6UP5 - chains A and B; structure by X-ray diffraction, 1.92 A resolution.

== Chain A (and B) ==
Molecule: Triosephosphate isomerase
From: Homo sapiens
Notes: EC 5.3.1.1, 4.2.3.3; chain B of this document is another copy of the same molecule, construct and numbering; everything in this record applies to it too
Reference sequence: P60174 (TPIS_HUMAN); residues 1-248 here correspond to UniProt positions 39-286 (UniProt number = residue number + 38)
Sequence (252 residues; numbered -3 to 248; the number before each row is that of its first residue; numbers below 1 keep their minus sign (Gly-3 is residue -3)):
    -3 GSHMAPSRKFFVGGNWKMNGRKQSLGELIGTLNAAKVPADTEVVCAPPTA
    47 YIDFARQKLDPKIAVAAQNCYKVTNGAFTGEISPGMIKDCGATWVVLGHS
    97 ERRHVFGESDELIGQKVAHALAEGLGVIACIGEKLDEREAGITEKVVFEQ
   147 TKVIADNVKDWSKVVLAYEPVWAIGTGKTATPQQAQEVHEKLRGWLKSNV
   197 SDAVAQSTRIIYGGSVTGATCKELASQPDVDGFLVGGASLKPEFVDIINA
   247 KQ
Not modelled in the structure: -3 to 2 (chain B: -3 to 1)
Sequence notes: expression tag (-3 to 0)

== Chain A / chain B interface ==
Pairs across the interface (87; chain A residue first):
  Asn11(A) - Thr75(B)  hydrogen bond
  Lys13(A) - Gly72(B)
  Lys13(A) - Ala73(B)
  Lys13(A) - Thr75(B)
  Met14(A) - Tyr67(B)  hydrophobic
  Met14(A) - Val69(B)
  Met14(A) - Asn71(B)
  Met14(A) - Gly72(B)  hydrogen bond (backbone-backbone)
  Met14(A) - Phe74(B)
  Met14(A) - Glu77(B)
  Met14(A) - Ile78(B)
  Met14(A) - Ser79(B)
  Met14(A) - Met82(B)
  Asn15(A) - Asn71(B)
  Asn15(A) - Gly72(B)  hydrogen bond (side chain-backbone)
  Asn15(A) - Met82(B)
  Gly16(A) - Asn71(B)  hydrogen bond (backbone-side chain)
  Gly16(A) - Met82(B)
  Arg17(A) - Thr70(B)  hydrogen bond
  Arg17(A) - Asn71(B)  hydrogen bond
  Arg17(A) - Ser79(B)
  Arg17(A) - Gly81(B)
  Arg17(A) - Met82(B)
  Arg17(A) - Asp85(B)
  Lys18(A) - Asp49(B)  salt bridge
  Lys18(A) - Asp85(B)  hydrogen bond (backbone-side chain)
  Pro44(A) - Met82(B)  hydrophobic
  Thr45(A) - Thr45(B)
  Thr45(A) - Ala46(B)
  Ala46(A) - Thr45(B)
  Ala46(A) - Ile78(B)
  Tyr47(A) - Met82(B)
  Tyr47(A) - Asp85(B)  hydrogen bond
  Tyr47(A) - Cys86(B)  hydrophobic
  Asp49(A) - Lys18(B)  salt bridge
  Gln64(A) - Thr75(B)
  Gln64(A) - Gly76(B)  hydrogen bond (side chain-backbone)
  Tyr67(A) - Val101(B)
  Tyr67(A) - Phe102(B)  hydrophobic
  Val69(A) - Met14(B)
  Thr70(A) - Arg17(B)  hydrogen bond
  Asn71(A) - Met14(B)
  Asn71(A) - Asn15(B)
  Asn71(A) - Gly16(B)  hydrogen bond (side chain-backbone)
  Asn71(A) - Arg17(B)  hydrogen bond
  Gly72(A) - Lys13(B)
  Gly72(A) - Met14(B)  hydrogen bond (backbone-backbone)
  Gly72(A) - Asn15(B)  hydrogen bond (backbone-side chain)
  Ala73(A) - Lys13(B)
  Ala73(A) - Glu97(B)
  Phe74(A) - Met14(B)
  Phe74(A) - Glu97(B)
  Thr75(A) - Asn11(B)  hydrogen bond
  Thr75(A) - Lys13(B)
  Thr75(A) - Gln64(B)
  Thr75(A) - His95(B)  hydrogen bond
  Thr75(A) - Glu97(B)  hydrogen bond
  Thr75(A) - Arg98(B)  hydrogen bond (backbone-side chain)
  Gly76(A) - Gln64(B)  hydrogen bond (backbone-side chain)
  Gly76(A) - Arg98(B)
  Glu77(A) - Met14(B)
  Glu77(A) - Arg98(B)  salt bridge
  Glu77(A) - Phe102(B)
  Ile78(A) - Met14(B)
  Ile78(A) - Ala46(B)
  Ser79(A) - Met14(B)
  Ser79(A) - Arg17(B)
  Gly81(A) - Arg17(B)
  Met82(A) - Met14(B)
  Met82(A) - Asn15(B)
  Met82(A) - Gly16(B)
  Met82(A) - Arg17(B)
  Met82(A) - Pro44(B)  hydrophobic
  Met82(A) - Tyr47(B)
  Asp85(A) - Arg17(B)
  Asp85(A) - Lys18(B)  hydrogen bond (side chain-backbone)
  Asp85(A) - Tyr47(B)  hydrogen bond
  Cys86(A) - Tyr47(B)  hydrophobic
  His95(A) - Thr75(B)  hydrogen bond
  Glu97(A) - Ala73(B)
  Glu97(A) - Phe74(B)  hydrogen bond (side chain-backbone)
  Glu97(A) - Thr75(B)  hydrogen bond
  Arg98(A) - Thr75(B)  hydrogen bond (side chain-backbone)
  Arg98(A) - Gly76(B)
  Arg98(A) - Glu77(B)  salt bridge
  Phe102(A) - Tyr67(B)  hydrophobic
  Phe102(A) - Glu77(B)
Interface residues without a listed pair, chain A (37 interface residues in all): Phe50, Gln53, Asn65, Val101
Interface residues without a listed pair, chain B (36 interface residues in all): Phe50, Asn65

== In short ==
37 residues of chain A and 36 residues of chain B are in contact, with 25 hydrogen bonds and 4 salt bridges.
Among the polar pairs are Lys18(A)-Asp49(B), Glu77(A)-Arg98(B) and Asn11(A)-Thr75(B).
Chain A and chain B are both Triosephosphate isomerase (Homo sapiens); the structure, Triosephosphate
isomerase deficiency: Effect of F240L mutation on enzyme structure, was determined by X-ray diffraction
together with 6UP1, 6UP8 and 6UPF from the same study.
